3WFB - chains H and B of the 4 polymer chains in the assembly; structure by X-ray diffraction, 2.70 A resolution.

[Chain H]
Protein: antibody fab fragment heavy chain
Organism: Mus musculus
Notes: antibody fragment or engineered binder
Sequence (225 residues; each row starts with the number of its first residue):
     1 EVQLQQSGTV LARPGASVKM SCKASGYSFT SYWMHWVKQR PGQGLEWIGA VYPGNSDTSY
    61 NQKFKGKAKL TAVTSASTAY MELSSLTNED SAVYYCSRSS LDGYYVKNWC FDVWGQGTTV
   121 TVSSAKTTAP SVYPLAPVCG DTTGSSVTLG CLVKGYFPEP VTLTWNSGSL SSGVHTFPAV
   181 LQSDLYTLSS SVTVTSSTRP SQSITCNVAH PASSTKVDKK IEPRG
Disulfides: C22-C96, C151-C206

[Chain B]
Protein: Nitric oxide reductase subunit B
Organism: Pseudomonas aeruginosa
Notes: EC 1.7.2.5
Reference sequence: Q59647 (NORB_PSEAE); aligned to UniProt positions 1-465 over residues 1-465 (the alignment contains insertions or deletions, so no single offset holds)
Sequence (465 residues; numbered 1 to 465; the number before each row is that of its first residue):
     1 MMSPNGSLKF ASQAVAKPYF VFALILFVGQ ILFGLIMGLQ YVVGDFLFPA IPFNVARMVH
    61 TNLLIVWLLF GFMGAAYYLV PEESDCELYS PKLAWILFWV FAAAGVLTIL GYLLVPYAGL
   121 ARLTGNELWP TMGREFLEQP TISKAGIVIV ALGFLFNVGM TVLRGRKTAI SMVLMTGLIG
   181 LALLFLFSFY NPENLTRDKF YWWWVVHLWV EGVWELIMGA ILAFVLVKIT GVDREVIEKW
   241 LYVIIAMALI SGIIGTGHHY FWIGVPGYWL WLGSVFSALE PLPFFAMVLF AFNTINRRRR
   301 DYPNRAVALW AMGTTVMAFL GAGVWGFMHT LAPVNYYTHG TQLTAAHGHM AFYGAYAMIV
   361 MTIISYAMPR LRGIGEAMDN RSQVLEMWGF WLMTVAMVFI TLFLSAAGVL QVWLQRMPAD
   421 GAAMTFMATQ DQLAIFYWLR EGAGVVFLIG LVAYLLSFRR GKAAA
Not modelled in the structure: 1-9, 459-465
Bound ions: heme Fe site 1: H60, H349; Ca2+: E135 (together with heme) (shared with 2 residues of chain C); Fe ion: H207, E211, H258, H259; heme Fe site 2 near H347 (its only coordinating residue here)
Ligand contacts:
  - heme c (HEC): P52, F53, N54, M427
  - heme (HEM), molecule 1: F27, Q30, I31, G34, L35, M37, G38, Y41, F53, R57, H60, T61, L64, E135, F136, T344, A345, G348, H349, F352, Y353, M397, I400, R440, E441, G444, F447
  - heme (HEM), molecule 2: E135, F136, W202, W203, V210, E211, E215, H258, H259, S277, E280, P281, F284, A322, G323, G326, F327, H329, T330, N335, T338, H339, G340, T344, H347, G348, A351, F352, Y356
Swiss-Prot annotation at these positions:
  - binding site (heme b): H60
  - binding site (Fe cation): H207, H258, H259

[Chain H / chain B interface]
Contacting residue pairs - 19 pairs, chain H then chain B:
  S28(H) with G421(B); A423(B), hydrogen bond (side chain-backbone); M424(B); T425(B)
  F29(H) with G421(B)
  T30(H) with A422(B); M424(B)
  S31(H) with M424(B); T425(B), hydrogen bond (side chain-backbone); A428(B)
  Y52(H) with A428(B)
  G54(H) with M424(B)
  D102(H) with T425(B), hydrogen bond; M427(B); A428(B)
  G103(H) with A428(B); D431(B)
  Y104(H) with D431(B), hydrogen bond (backbone-side chain)
  Y105(H) with D431(B), hydrogen bond (backbone-side chain)
Interface residues without a listed pair, chain H (13 interface residues in all): Y27, Y32, N55
Interface residues without a listed pair, chain B (10 interface residues in all): Q432, A434

[In short]
The interface between chain H and chain B involves 13 residues on one side and 10 on the other, with 5
hydrogen bonds. Polar pairs include S28(H)-A423(B), S31(H)-T425(B) and D102(H)-T425(B). Bound to chain B: heme
and heme c.
Here chain H is antibody fab fragment heavy chain (Mus musculus) and chain B is Nitric oxide reductase subunit
B (Pseudomonas aeruginosa). Entry 3WFB (Reduced cytochrome c-dependent nitric oxide reductase (cNOR) from
Pseudomonas aeruginosa in complex with antibody fragment) was determined by X-ray diffraction (same
publication as 3WFC, 3WFD and 3WFE).
